Entry 5N5S (X-ray diffraction, 2.30 A resolution); this record covers chains A and B.

[Chain A (and B)]
Protein: Aldehyde dehydrogenase 21 (ALDH21)
Organism: Physcomitrella patens subsp. patens
Notes: chain B of this document is another copy of the same molecule, construct and numbering; everything in this record applies to it too
Reference sequence: A9SS48 (A9SS48_PHYPA); residues 1-497 here = UniProt positions 1-497
Amino-acid sequence (515 residues; row label = number of the first residue in the row; numbers below 1 keep their minus sign (Met-17 is residue -17)):
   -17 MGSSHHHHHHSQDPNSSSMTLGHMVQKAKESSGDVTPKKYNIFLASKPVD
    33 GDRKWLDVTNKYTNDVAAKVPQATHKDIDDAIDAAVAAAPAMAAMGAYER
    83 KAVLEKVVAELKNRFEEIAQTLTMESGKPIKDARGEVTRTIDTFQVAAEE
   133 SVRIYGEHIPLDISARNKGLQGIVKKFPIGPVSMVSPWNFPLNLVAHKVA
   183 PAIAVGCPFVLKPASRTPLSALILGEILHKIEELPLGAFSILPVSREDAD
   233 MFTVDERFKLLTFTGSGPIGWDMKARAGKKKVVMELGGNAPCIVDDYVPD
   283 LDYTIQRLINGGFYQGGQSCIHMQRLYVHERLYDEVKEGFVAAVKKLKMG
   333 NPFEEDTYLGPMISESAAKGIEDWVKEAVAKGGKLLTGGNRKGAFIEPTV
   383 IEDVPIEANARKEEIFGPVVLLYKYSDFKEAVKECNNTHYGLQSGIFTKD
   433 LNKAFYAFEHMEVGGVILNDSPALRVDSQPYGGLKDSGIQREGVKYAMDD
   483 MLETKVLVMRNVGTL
Unresolved in the structure: -17 to 17 (chain B: -17 to 16)
Differences from the reference sequence: initiating methionine (-17); expression tag (-16 to 0)
Residues lining bound ligands: NADP (NAP; NADP nicotinamide-adenine-dinucleotide phosphate): Val167, Ser168, Pro169, Trp170, Asn171, Leu176, Lys194, Pro195, Ala196, Ser197, Arg198, Val226, Ser227, Arg228, Ala231, Thr235, Phe245, Thr246, Gly247, Ser248, Ile251, Met255, Glu267, Leu268, Gly269, Gly270, Cys302, Glu396, Phe398, Leu424, Arg457, Tyr463

[How chain A and chain B interact]
Contacting residue pairs - 116 pairs, chain A then chain B:
  Gly117(A) with Arg148(B), hydrogen bond (backbone-side chain)
  Arg121(A) with Arg148(B)
  Asp124(A) with Ser146(B), hydrogen bond
  Glu139(A) with Lys477(B), salt bridge; Tyr478(B), hydrogen bond
  Leu143(A) with Val458(B); Ser460(B)
  Ile145(A) with Val458(B), hydrophobic; Ser460(B)
  Ser146(A) with Asp124(B), hydrogen bond
  Arg148(A) with Arg121(B); Asp124(B), salt bridge; Asp459(B), salt bridge
  Asn149(A) with Val458(B)
  Leu152(A) with Leu456(B), hydrophobic; Val458(B), hydrophobic
  Ile155(A) with Phe440(B)
  Val156(A) with Pro462(B), hydrophobic
  Lys157(A) with Phe440(B); Glu441(B), salt bridge
  Phe159(A) with Phe440(B); Glu441(B)
  Trp253(A) with Lys261(B)
  Lys256(A) with Gly260(B), hydrogen bond (side chain-backbone); Lys261(B), hydrogen bond (side chain-backbone); Lys262(B), hydrogen bond (side chain-backbone)
  Ala257(A) with Ala257(B)
  Gly260(A) with Lys256(B), hydrogen bond (backbone-side chain)
  Lys261(A) with Trp253(B); Lys256(B), hydrogen bond (backbone-side chain); Asp468(B), salt bridge
  Lys262(A) with Lys256(B), hydrogen bond (backbone-side chain)
  Lys263(A) with Ile471(B); Gln472(B)
  Tyr285(A) with Arg492(B)
  Arg289(A) with Arg492(B)
  Phe440(A) with Ile155(B); Lys157(B); Phe159(B); Lys487(B), hydrogen bond (backbone-side chain); Val488(B); Leu489(B)
  Glu441(A) with Lys157(B), salt bridge; Phe159(B); Lys487(B), hydrogen bond (backbone-side chain)
  Met443(A) with Lys487(B), hydrogen bond (backbone-side chain)
  Val445(A) with Lys487(B)
  Gly446(A) with Thr486(B); Lys487(B); Val488(B), hydrogen bond (backbone-backbone)
  Gly447(A) with Val488(B)
  Val448(A) with Val488(B), hydrogen bond (backbone-backbone); Leu489(B); Val490(B), hydrogen bond (backbone-backbone)
  Ile449(A) with Val490(B), hydrophobic
  Leu450(A) with Leu489(B), hydrophobic; Val490(B), hydrogen bond (backbone-backbone); Met491(B); Arg492(B), hydrogen bond (backbone-backbone); Val494(B), hydrophobic
  Asn451(A) with Arg492(B)
  Asp452(A) with Arg492(B), salt bridge
  Leu456(A) with Leu152(B), hydrophobic; Val490(B), hydrophobic; Arg492(B)
  Val458(A) with Leu143(B); Ile145(B), hydrophobic; Asn149(B); Leu152(B), hydrophobic
  Ser460(A) with Leu143(B); Ile145(B)
  Gln461(A) with Val488(B); Val490(B)
  Pro462(A) with Val156(B), hydrophobic; Thr486(B); Val488(B)
  Leu466(A) with Glu485(B)
  Asp468(A) with Lys261(B), salt bridge
  Ile471(A) with Lys263(B)
  Gln472(A) with Lys263(B), hydrogen bond
  Arg473(A) with Glu485(B), salt bridge; Thr486(B), hydrogen bond (side chain-backbone)
  Lys477(A) with Glu139(B), salt bridge
  Tyr478(A) with Glu139(B), hydrogen bond
  Glu485(A) with Leu466(B); Arg473(B), salt bridge
  Thr486(A) with Gly446(B); Pro462(B); Arg473(B), hydrogen bond (backbone-side chain)
  Lys487(A) with Phe440(B), hydrogen bond (side chain-backbone); Glu441(B), hydrogen bond (side chain-backbone); Met443(B), hydrogen bond (side chain-backbone); Val445(B); Gly446(B)
  Val488(A) with Phe440(B); Gly446(B), hydrogen bond (backbone-backbone); Gly447(B); Val448(B), hydrogen bond (backbone-backbone); Gln461(B); Pro462(B)
  Leu489(A) with Phe440(B); Val448(B); Leu450(B), hydrophobic
  Val490(A) with Val448(B), hydrogen bond (backbone-backbone); Ile449(B); Leu450(B), hydrogen bond (backbone-backbone); Leu456(B), hydrophobic; Gln461(B)
  Met491(A) with Leu450(B)
  Arg492(A) with Tyr285(B); Arg289(B); Leu450(B), hydrogen bond (backbone-backbone); Asn451(B); Asp452(B), salt bridge; Leu456(B)
  Val494(A) with Leu450(B), hydrophobic
Interface residues without a listed pair, chain A (61 interface residues in all): Thr120, Val128, Ile141, Phe437, His442, Lys467
Interface residues without a listed pair, chain B (62 interface residues in all): Thr120, Val128, Ile141, Lys241, Phe437, His442, Arg457

[Summary]
The interface between chain A and chain B involves 61 residues on one side and 62 on the other, with 30
hydrogen bonds and 12 salt bridges. Among the polar pairs are Glu139(A)-Lys477(B), Arg148(A)-Asp124(B) and
Arg148(A)-Asp459(B). Bound to chain A: NADP.
Both chains are Aldehyde dehydrogenase 21 (ALDH21) (Physcomitrella patens subsp. patens). Entry 5N5S (Crystal
structure of aldehyde dehydrogenase 21 (ALDH21) from Physcomitrella patens in complex with NADP+) was
determined by X-ray diffraction together with 5MZ5 and 5MZ8 from the same study.
